PDB entry 3IWC | X-ray diffraction, 1.90 A resolution | chains B and A of the 4 polymer chains in the assembly

# Chain B
Protein: S-adenosylmethionine decarboxylase
Organism: Thermotoga maritima
Notes: EC 4.1.1.50
UniProt: Q9WZC3 (SPEH_THEMA); residues 1-62 here = UniProt positions 1-62
Chain sequence (62 residues; row label = number of the first residue in the row):
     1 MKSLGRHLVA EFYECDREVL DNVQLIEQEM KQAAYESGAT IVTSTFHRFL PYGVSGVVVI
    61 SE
Unresolved in the structure: 1
UniProt features mapped onto this chain:
  - site: E62 (Cleavage (non-hydrolytic))
  - mutagenesis: S55 (S55A: Cleaves more rapidly than the wild-type)
Small-molecule neighbours:
  - S-adenosylmethionine methyl ester (SMM), molecule 1: F49, L50, Y52, G53, V54, S55
  - S-adenosylmethionine methyl ester (SMM), molecule 2: I60, S61, E62

# Chain A
Protein: S-adenosylmethionine decarboxylase
Organism: Thermotoga maritima
Notes: EC 4.1.1.50
UniProt: Q9WZC3 (SPEH_THEMA); residues 64-130 here = UniProt positions 64-130
Chain sequence (68 residues; numbered 63 to 130; the number before each row is that of its first residue):
    63 XHLTIHTWPE YGYAAIDLFT CGEDVDPWKA FEHLKKALKA KRVHVVEHER GRYDEIGIPE
   123 DSPHKAAV
Unresolved in the structure: 122-130
Sequence notes: insertion (63)
Modified residues: PYR (pyruvic acid) at position 63
UniProt features mapped onto this chain:
  - active site: H68 (Proton acceptor), C83 (Proton donor)
  - mutagenesis: H68 (H68A: Cleaves much more slowly than the wild-type, but the addition of hydroxylamine which is known to cleave ester bonds leads to the cleavage of this mutant), C83 (C83A: Cleaves more rapidly than the wild-type)
Covalent attachments: S-adenosylmethionine methyl ester (SMM) linked to PYR_63
Small-molecule neighbours:
  - S-adenosylmethionine methyl ester (SMM), molecule 1: H64, F81, T82, C83
  - S-adenosylmethionine methyl ester (SMM), molecule 2: H68, T69, W70, P71, E72

# Chain B / chain A interface
Pairs across the interface (134; chain B residue first):
  K2(B) with E85(A); R114(A); Y115(A), hydrogen bond (backbone-backbone)
  S3(B) with E111(A); R112(A); G113(A); R114(A); Y115(A)
  L4(B) with C83(A); G84(A); R112(A), hydrogen bond (backbone-backbone); G113(A), hydrogen bond (backbone-backbone); I118(A), hydrophobic
  G5(B) with T82(A); C83(A); E111(A); R112(A), hydrogen bond (backbone-backbone)
  R6(B) with L80(A); F81(A); T82(A), hydrogen bond (backbone-backbone); E85(A), salt bridge; V87(A), hydrogen bond (side chain-backbone); D88(A); P89(A); E109(A); H110(A)
  H7(B) with D79(A), salt bridge; L80(A); F81(A); V108(A); E109(A); H110(A), hydrogen bond (backbone-backbone); R112(A), hydrogen bond
  L8(B) with I78(A); D79(A); L80(A), hydrogen bond (backbone-backbone); P89(A); W90(A); V107(A), hydrophobic; V108(A); E109(A)
  V9(B) with I78(A); D79(A); H106(A); V107(A); V108(A), hydrogen bond (backbone-backbone); H110(A)
  A10(B) with A76(A); A77(A); I78(A), hydrogen bond (backbone-backbone); H106(A); V107(A), hydrophobic
  E11(B) with Y75(A), hydrogen bond; A76(A); R104(A); V105(A); H106(A), hydrogen bond (backbone-backbone)
  F12(B) with G74(A); Y75(A); A76(A), hydrogen bond (backbone-backbone); I78(A), hydrophobic; F93(A), hydrophobic; L96(A); K97(A); L100(A), hydrophobic; A102(A), hydrophobic; R104(A); V105(A), hydrophobic
  Y13(B) with G74(A); Y75(A), hydrophobic; A102(A); K103(A), hydrogen bond (backbone-backbone); R104(A), hydrogen bond (backbone-backbone)
  E14(B) with G74(A), hydrogen bond (backbone-backbone); K101(A); K103(A); R104(A), salt bridge
  C15(B) with G74(A), hydrogen bond (backbone-backbone); L100(A); K101(A); A102(A), hydrophobic
  D16(B) with L100(A), hydrogen bond (backbone-backbone)
  R17(B) with P71(A); E72(A), hydrogen bond (side chain-backbone); Y73(A); G74(A)
  V19(B) with A99(A)
  L20(B) with T69(A), hydrogen bond (backbone-side chain); P71(A); G74(A); Y75(A); A76(A), hydrophobic; L100(A), hydrophobic
  D21(B) with P71(A)
  I26(B) with I67(A), hydrophobic
  E29(B) with H95(A), salt bridge; L96(A); A99(A)
  M30(B) with L65(A); T66(A); I67(A), hydrophobic; L96(A), hydrophobic
  Q32(B) with H95(A)
  A33(B) with A92(A); H95(A); L96(A), hydrophobic
  A34(B) with L65(A), hydrophobic
  E36(B) with K91(A)
  S37(B) with D86(A); V87(A); D88(A), hydrogen bond (backbone-backbone)
  A39(B) with V87(A), hydrophobic
  Y52(B) with E72(A)
  G53(B) with T69(A); P71(A)
  V54(B) with I67(A); H68(A); T69(A), hydrogen bond (backbone-backbone)
  S55(B) with I67(A); H68(A), hydrogen bond
  G56(B) with T66(A); I67(A), hydrogen bond (backbone-backbone)
  V57(B) with L65(A); T66(A)
  V58(B) with H64(A); L65(A), hydrogen bond (backbone-backbone)
  V59(B) with PYR_63(A)
  I60(B) with PYR_63(A), hydrogen bond (backbone-backbone); H64(A); L65(A), hydrophobic; F81(A); T82(A)
  E62(B) with C83(A); G84(A)
Other interface residues (no listed pair), chain B (40 interface residues in all): G38, F46
Other interface residues (no listed pair), chain A (52 interface residues in all): W70

# Overview
The interface between chain B and chain A involves 40 residues on one side and 52 on the other; the contacts
include 27 hydrogen bonds and 4 salt bridges. Among the polar pairs are R6(B)-E85(A), H7(B)-D79(A) and
E14(B)-R104(A).
Chain B is S-adenosylmethionine decarboxylase and chain A is S-adenosylmethionine decarboxylase, both from
Thermotoga maritima; the structure, T. maritima AdoMetDC complex with S-Adenosylmethionine methyl ester, was
determined by X-ray diffraction together with 3IWB and 3IWD from the same study.
